PDB entry 3LXD | X-ray diffraction, 2.50 A resolution | chain A

# Chain A
Name: FAD-dependent pyridine nucleotide-disulphide oxidoreductase
Source organism: Novosphingobium aromaticivorans
Reference sequence: Q2GBV9 (Q2GBV9_NOVAD); residues 1-415 here = UniProt positions 1-415
Chain sequence (415 residues; each row starts with the number of its first residue):
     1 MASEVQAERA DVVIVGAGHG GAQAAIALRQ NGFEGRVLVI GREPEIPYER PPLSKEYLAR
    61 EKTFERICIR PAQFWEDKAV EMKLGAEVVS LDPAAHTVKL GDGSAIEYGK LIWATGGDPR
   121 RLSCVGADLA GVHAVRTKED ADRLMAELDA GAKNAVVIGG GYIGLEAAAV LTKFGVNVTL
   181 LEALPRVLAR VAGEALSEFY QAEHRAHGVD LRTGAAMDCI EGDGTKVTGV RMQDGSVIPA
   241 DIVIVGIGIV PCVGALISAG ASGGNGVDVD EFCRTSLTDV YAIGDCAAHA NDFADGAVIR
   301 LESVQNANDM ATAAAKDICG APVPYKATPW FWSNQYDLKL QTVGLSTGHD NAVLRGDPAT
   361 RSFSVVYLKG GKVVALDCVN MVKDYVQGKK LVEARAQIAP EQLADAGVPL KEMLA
Not modelled in the structure: 1-6
Disulfide bonds: Cys-124/Cys-219
Ligand contacts: FAD (flavin-adenine dinucleotide): Val-15, Gly-16, Ala-17, Gly-18, His-19, Gly-20, Gly-21, Ile-40, Gly-41, Arg-42, Glu-43, Arg-50, Pro-51, Leu-53, Ser-54, Lys-55, Ala-86, Glu-87, Val-88, Ala-114, Thr-115, Gly-116, Val-135, Arg-136, Ile-163, Glu-166, Cys-252, Ile-283, Gly-284, Asp-285, Glu-302, Ser-303, Val-304, Ala-307, Phe-331, Trp-332

# In short
Bound to chain A: flavin-adenine dinucleotide.
Chain A is FAD-dependent pyridine nucleotide-disulphide oxidoreductase (Novosphingobium aromaticivorans); the
structure, Crystal Structure of Ferredoxin Reductase ArR from Novosphingobium aromaticivorans, was determined
by X-ray diffraction, deposited together with 3LXF, 3LXH and 3LXI.
